PDB entry 6HVT | X-ray diffraction, 2.90 A resolution | chains M and b of the 28 polymer chains in the assembly

[Chain M]
Molecule: Proteasome subunit beta type-7
Organism: Saccharomyces cerevisiae (strain ATCC 204508 / S288c)
Notes: EC 3.4.25.1
Reference sequence: P30657 (PSB7_YEAST); residues -12 to 233 here correspond to UniProt positions 21-266 (UniProt number = residue number + 33)
Chain sequence (246 residues; each row starts with the number of its first residue; numbers below 1 keep their minus sign (Thr-12 is residue -12)):
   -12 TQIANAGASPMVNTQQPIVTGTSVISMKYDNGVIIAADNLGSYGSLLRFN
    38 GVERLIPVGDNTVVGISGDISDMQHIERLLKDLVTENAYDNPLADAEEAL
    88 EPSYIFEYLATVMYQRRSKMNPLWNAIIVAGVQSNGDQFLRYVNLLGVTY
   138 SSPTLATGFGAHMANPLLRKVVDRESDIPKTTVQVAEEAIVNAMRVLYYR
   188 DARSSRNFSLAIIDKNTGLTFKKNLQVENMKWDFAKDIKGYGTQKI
Not modelled in the structure: -12 to 0

[Chain b]
Molecule: Proteasome subunit beta type-1
Organism: Saccharomyces cerevisiae (strain ATCC 204508 / S288c)
Notes: EC 3.4.25.1
Reference sequence: P38624 (PSB1_YEAST); residues 1-196 here correspond to UniProt positions 20-215 (UniProt number = residue number + 19)
Chain sequence (196 residues; row label = number of the first residue in the row):
     1 TSIMAVTFKDGVILGADSRTTTGAYIANRVTDKLTRVHDKIWCCRSGSAA
    51 DTQAIADIVQYHLELYTSQYGTPSTETAASVFKELCYENKDNLTAGIIVA
   101 GYDDKNKGEVYTIPLGGSVHKLPYAIAGSGSTFIYGYCDKNFRENMSKEE
   151 TVDFIKHSLSQAIKWDGSSGGVIRMVVLTAAGVERLIFYPDEYEQL
Swiss-Prot annotation at these positions:
  - active site: Thr1 (Nucleophile)

[Interface between chain M and chain b]
Residue-residue contacts - 59 pairs, chain M then chain b:
  Ser32(M) with Trp165(b); Asp166(b); Gly167(b), hydrogen bond (backbone-backbone)
  Leu33(M) with Phe133(b), hydrophobic; Trp165(b)
  Leu34(M) with Lys164(b); Trp165(b), hydrogen bond (backbone-backbone); Gly167(b)
  Arg35(M) with Trp165(b)
  Phe146(M) with Ala24(b); Tyr25(b)
  Tyr185(M) with Glu194(b), hydrogen bond
  Tyr186(M) with Ile26(b); Arg29(b)
  Arg187(M) with Ala24(b); Tyr25(b); Ile26(b), hydrogen bond (backbone-backbone); Ala27(b), hydrogen bond (side chain-backbone); Arg29(b)
  Asp188(M) with Ala24(b); Ile26(b)
  Ala189(M) with Arg19(b); Thr21(b); Ala24(b), hydrogen bond (backbone-backbone); Ile26(b); Gly167(b)
  Arg190(M) with Ala24(b)
  Arg193(M) with Asp191(b), salt bridge; Glu194(b), salt bridge
  Lys218(M) with Arg29(b), hydrogen bond (backbone-side chain)
  Trp219(M) with Arg29(b); Gly171(b); Val172(b), hydrophobic; Tyr189(b); Pro190(b)
  Asp220(M) with Tyr189(b)
  Phe221(M) with Arg29(b); Val30(b), hydrophobic
  Ala222(M) with Val30(b), hydrophobic; Arg174(b), hydrogen bond (backbone-side chain); Ile187(b)
  Lys223(M) with Ile187(b); Tyr189(b)
  Ile225(M) with Val30(b), hydrophobic; Arg174(b)
  Lys226(M) with Asp32(b)
  Gly227(M) with Asp32(b), hydrogen bond (backbone-side chain)
  Tyr228(M) with Thr35(b); Arg45(b); Gln53(b), hydrogen bond (side chain-backbone); Ala56(b); Asp57(b), hydrogen bond
  Gln231(M) with Asp32(b); Leu34(b); Thr35(b); Arg36(b), hydrogen bond (side chain-backbone); Trp42(b); Arg185(b)
  Ile233(M) with Arg185(b), hydrogen bond (backbone-side chain)
Interface residues without a listed pair, chain M (27 interface residues in all): Asn37, Met150, Met217
Interface residues without a listed pair, chain b (34 interface residues in all): Asn28, Ile163, Ser168

[Overview]
Chain M and chain b form an interface of 27 and 34 residues respectively; the contacts include 13 hydrogen
bonds and 2 salt bridges. Polar pairs include Arg193(M)-Asp191(b), Arg193(M)-Glu194(b) and
Tyr185(M)-Glu194(b). UniProt lists active-site residue Thr1(b) on chain b.
Chain M is Proteasome subunit beta type-7 and chain b is Proteasome subunit beta type-1, both from
Saccharomyces cerevisiae (strain ATCC 204508 / S288c); the structure, Yeast 20S proteasome with human beta2i
(1-53) in complex with 20, was determined by X-ray diffraction (same publication as 6HTB, 6HTC, 6HTD, 6HTP,
6HTR, 6HUB and 30 further entries).
